PDB entry 6B1O | X-ray diffraction, 1.91 A resolution | chains A and B

# Chain A (and B)
Molecule: Dipeptidyl peptidase 4
Source organism: Homo sapiens
Notes: EC 3.4.14.5; chain B of this document is another copy of the same molecule, construct and numbering; everything in this record applies to it too
UniProt: P27487 (DPP4_HUMAN); residues 39-766 here = UniProt positions 39-766
Sequence (728 residues; row label = number of the first residue in the row):
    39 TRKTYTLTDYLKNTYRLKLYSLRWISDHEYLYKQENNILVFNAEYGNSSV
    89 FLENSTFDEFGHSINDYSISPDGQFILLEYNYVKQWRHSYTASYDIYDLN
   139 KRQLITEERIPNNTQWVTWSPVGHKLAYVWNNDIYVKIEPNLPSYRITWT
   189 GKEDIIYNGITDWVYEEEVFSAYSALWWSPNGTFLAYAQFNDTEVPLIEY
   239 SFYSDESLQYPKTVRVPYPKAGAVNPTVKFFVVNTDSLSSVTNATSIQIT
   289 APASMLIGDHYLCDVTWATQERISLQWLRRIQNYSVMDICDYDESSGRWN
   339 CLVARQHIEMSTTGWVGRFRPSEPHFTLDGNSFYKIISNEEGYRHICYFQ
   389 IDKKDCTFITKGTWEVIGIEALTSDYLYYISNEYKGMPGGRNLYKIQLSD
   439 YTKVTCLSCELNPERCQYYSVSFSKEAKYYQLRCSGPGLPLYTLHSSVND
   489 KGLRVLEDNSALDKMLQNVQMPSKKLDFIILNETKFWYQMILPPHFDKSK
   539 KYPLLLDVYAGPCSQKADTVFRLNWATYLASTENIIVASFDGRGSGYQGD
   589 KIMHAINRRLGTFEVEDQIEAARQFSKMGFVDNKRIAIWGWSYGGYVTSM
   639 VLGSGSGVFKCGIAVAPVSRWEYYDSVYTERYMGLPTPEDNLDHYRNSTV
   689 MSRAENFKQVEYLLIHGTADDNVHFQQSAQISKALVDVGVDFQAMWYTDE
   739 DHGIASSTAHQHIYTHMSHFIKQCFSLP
Sequence notes: engineered mutation Thr39 (Ser in P27487)
UniProt features mapped onto this chain:
  - active site (Charge relay system): Ser630, Asp708, His740
  - glycosylation (N-linked (GlcNAc...) asparagine): Asn85, Asn92, Asn150, Asn219, Asn229, Asn281, Asn321, Asn520, Asn685
  - mutagenesis: Asn85 (N85A: Does not inhibit dipeptidyl peptidase activity, interaction with ADA and homodimer formation), Asn92 (N92A: Does not inhibit dipeptidyl peptidase activity, interaction with ADA and homodimer formation), Asn150 (N150A: Does not inhibit dipeptidyl peptidase activity, interaction with ADA and homodimer formation), Glu205 (E205K: Inhibits dipeptidyl peptidase activity), Glu206 (E206L: Inhibits dipeptidyl peptidase activity), Asn219 (N219A: Does not inhibit dipeptidyl peptidase activity, interaction with ADA and homodimer formation), Asn229 (N229A: Does not inhibit dipeptidyl peptidase activity, interaction with ADA and homodimer formation), Asn281 (N281A: Does not inhibit dipeptidyl peptidase activity, interaction with ADA and homodimer formation), Asn321 (N321A: Does not inhibit dipeptidyl peptidase activity, interaction with ADA and homodimer formation), Asn520 (N520A: Does not inhibit dipeptidyl peptidase activity, interaction with ADA and homodimer formation), Asn685 (N685A: Does not inhibit dipeptidyl peptidase activity, interaction with ADA and homodimer formation), His750 (H750A: Inhibits weakly homodimerization and dipeptidyl peptidase activity ...)
Disulfides: Cys328-Cys339, Cys385-Cys394, Cys444-Cys447, Cys454-Cys472, Cys649-Cys762
Glycans and other covalent adducts: N-acetylglucosamine (NAG) linked to Asn85, Asn150, Asn219, Asn229, Asn281, Asn321; compound C8S linked to Ser630
Residues lining bound ligands: C8S ((2S)-2-amino-1-[(1S,3S,5S)-3-(aminomethyl)-2-azabicyclo[3.1.0]hexan-2-yl]-2-[(1r,3R,5S,7S)-3,5-dihydroxytricyclo[3.3.1.1~3,7~]decan-1-yl]ethan-1-one): Arg125, Glu205, Glu206, Phe357, Tyr547, Tyr631, Val656, Trp659, Tyr662, Tyr666, Asn710, Val711, His740
What the authors report for this chain:
  - binding site for C8S: Arg125, Glu205, Glu206, Tyr547
  - catalytic residues: Ser630 (citing earlier work)

# Interface between chain A and chain B
Pairs across the interface (116):
  Pro234(A) - Tyr248(B)
  Leu235(A) - Tyr248(B)
  Ile236(A) - Pro249(B)
  Glu237(A) - Ser239(B)
  Glu237(A) - Thr251(B)  hydrogen bond
  Glu237(A) - Arg253(B)  salt bridge
  Tyr238(A) - Ser239(B)
  Ser239(A) - Glu237(B)  hydrogen bond (side chain-backbone)
  Ser239(A) - Tyr238(B)
  Tyr241(A) - Phe713(B)
  Tyr241(A) - Gln714(B)
  Tyr241(A) - Ala717(B)  hydrophobic
  Tyr241(A) - Gln718(B)  hydrogen bond (backbone-side chain)
  Ser242(A) - Gln718(B)  hydrogen bond (backbone-side chain)
  Ser242(A) - Lys721(B)  hydrogen bond (backbone-side chain)
  Asp243(A) - Gln718(B)  hydrogen bond (backbone-side chain)
  Glu244(A) - Arg658(B)  salt bridge
  Glu244(A) - Tyr661(B)  hydrogen bond (backbone-side chain)
  Glu244(A) - Thr687(B)
  Glu244(A) - Met689(B)
  Glu244(A) - Gln718(B)
  Ser245(A) - Arg658(B)
  Leu246(A) - Tyr661(B)
  Leu246(A) - Gln714(B)
  Gln247(A) - Lys258(B)
  Gln247(A) - Ala259(B)  hydrogen bond (side chain-backbone)
  Gln247(A) - Glu660(B)  hydrogen bond (side chain-backbone)
  Gln247(A) - Tyr661(B)
  Gln247(A) - Gln714(B)  hydrogen bond (backbone-side chain)
  Tyr248(A) - Pro234(B)
  Tyr248(A) - Leu235(B)
  Tyr248(A) - Tyr256(B)  hydrogen bond (side chain-backbone)
  Tyr248(A) - Pro257(B)
  Tyr248(A) - Lys258(B)  hydrogen bond (side chain-backbone)
  Tyr248(A) - Ala261(B)
  Pro249(A) - Ile236(B)
  Pro249(A) - Gln714(B)
  Thr251(A) - Glu237(B)  hydrogen bond
  Arg253(A) - Glu237(B)  salt bridge
  Arg253(A) - Arg253(B)
  Tyr256(A) - Tyr248(B)  hydrogen bond (backbone-side chain)
  Pro257(A) - Tyr248(B)
  Lys258(A) - Gln247(B)
  Lys258(A) - Tyr248(B)  hydrogen bond (backbone-side chain)
  Ala259(A) - Gln247(B)  hydrogen bond (backbone-side chain)
  Ala261(A) - Tyr248(B)
  Arg658(A) - Glu244(B)  salt bridge
  Arg658(A) - Ser245(B)
  Glu660(A) - Gln247(B)  hydrogen bond (backbone-side chain)
  Tyr661(A) - Glu244(B)  hydrogen bond (side chain-backbone)
  Tyr661(A) - Leu246(B)
  Tyr661(A) - Gln247(B)
  Thr687(A) - Glu244(B)
  Met689(A) - Glu244(B)
  Leu702(A) - Trp734(B)  hydrophobic
  Phe713(A) - Tyr241(B)
  Phe713(A) - Trp734(B)
  Gln714(A) - Tyr241(B)
  Gln714(A) - Leu246(B)
  Gln714(A) - Gln247(B)  hydrogen bond (side chain-backbone)
  Gln714(A) - Pro249(B)
  Ser716(A) - Trp734(B)
  Ala717(A) - Trp734(B)
  Ala717(A) - Thr736(B)  hydrogen bond (backbone-side chain)
  Gln718(A) - Tyr241(B)  hydrogen bond (side chain-backbone)
  Gln718(A) - Ser242(B)  hydrogen bond (side chain-backbone)
  Gln718(A) - Asp243(B)
  Gln718(A) - Glu244(B)
  Ser720(A) - Trp734(B)  hydrogen bond
  Ser720(A) - Thr736(B)  hydrogen bond
  Lys721(A) - Ser242(B)  hydrogen bond (side chain-backbone)
  Lys721(A) - Thr736(B)
  Lys721(A) - Asp737(B)
  Val724(A) - Tyr735(B)  hydrophobic
  Val724(A) - Thr746(B)
  Val724(A) - Ala747(B)  hydrophobic
  Val724(A) - His750(B)
  Asp725(A) - Thr746(B)  hydrogen bond
  Val728(A) - His750(B)  hydrogen bond (backbone-side chain)
  Asp729(A) - His750(B)
  Asp729(A) - His754(B)  salt bridge
  Asp729(A) - His757(B)
  Phe730(A) - Met733(B)
  Phe730(A) - His750(B)
  Phe730(A) - His754(B)
  Gln731(A) - His754(B)
  Ala732(A) - Ala732(B)
  Ala732(A) - Met733(B)  hydrophobic
  Ala732(A) - Trp734(B)  hydrophobic
  Met733(A) - Phe730(B)
  Met733(A) - Ala732(B)  hydrophobic
  Met733(A) - Trp734(B)
  Trp734(A) - Leu702(B)  hydrophobic
  Trp734(A) - Phe713(B)
  Trp734(A) - Ser716(B)
  Trp734(A) - Ala717(B)
  Trp734(A) - Ser720(B)  hydrogen bond
  Trp734(A) - Ala732(B)  hydrophobic
  Trp734(A) - Met733(B)
  Trp734(A) - Trp734(B)
  Tyr735(A) - Val724(B)  hydrophobic
  Thr736(A) - Ala717(B)  hydrogen bond (side chain-backbone)
  Thr736(A) - Ser720(B)  hydrogen bond
  Thr736(A) - Lys721(B)
  Asp737(A) - Lys721(B)
  Thr746(A) - Val724(B)
  Thr746(A) - Asp725(B)  hydrogen bond
  Ala747(A) - Val724(B)  hydrophobic
  His750(A) - Val724(B)
  His750(A) - Val728(B)  hydrogen bond (side chain-backbone)
  His750(A) - Asp729(B)
  His750(A) - Phe730(B)
  His754(A) - Asp729(B)  salt bridge
  His754(A) - Phe730(B)
  His754(A) - Gln731(B)
  His757(A) - Asp729(B)  salt bridge

# Overview
The chain A/chain B interface involves 52 residues from each chain; the contacts include 32 hydrogen bonds and
7 salt bridges. Among the polar pairs are Glu237(A)-Arg253(B), Glu244(A)-Arg658(B) and Asp729(A)-His754(B).
The paper reports the catalytic residue Ser630(A); a binding site for C8S at Arg125(A), Glu205(A) and
Glu206(A) among others.
Both chains are Dipeptidyl peptidase 4 (Homo sapiens). Entry 6B1O (The structure of DPP4 in complex with
Vildagliptin Analog) was determined by X-ray diffraction, deposited together with 6B1E.
